Entry 7VA4 (electron microscopy, 14.00 A resolution (very low resolution: no residue pairs are listed; an interface is given only as per-side residue counts)); this record covers chains J and M of the 34 polymer chains in the assembly.

Chain J:
Molecule: 539-nt DNA strand
Organism: Homo sapiens
Sequence (539 nucleotides; numbered 1 to 539; the number before each row is that of its first residue):
     1 AACCCTAACCCTAACCCTAACCCTAACCCTAACCCTAACCCTAACCCTAA
    51 CCCTAACCCTAACCCTAACCCTAACCCTAACCCTAACCCTAACCCTAACC
   101 CTAACCCTAACCCTAACCCTAACCCTAACCCTAACCCTAACCCTAACCCT
   151 AACCCTAACCCTAACCCTAACCCTAACCCTAACCCTAACCCTAACCCTAA
   201 CCCTAACCCTAACCCTAACCCTAACCCTAACCCTAACCCTAACCCTAACC
   251 CTAACCCTAACCCTAACCCTAACCCTAACCCTAACCCTAACCCTAACCCT
   301 AACCCTAACCCTAACCCTAACCCTAACCCTAACCCTAACCCTAACCCTAA
   351 CCCTAACCCTAACCCTAACCCTAACCCTAACCCTAACCCTAACCCTAACC
   401 CTAACCCTAACCCTAACCCTAACCATAACCCTAACCCTAACCCTAACCCT
   451 AACCCTAACCCTAACCCTAACCCTAACCCTAACCCTAACCCTAACCCTAA
   501 CCCTAACCCTAACCCTAACCCTAACCCTAACCCTAACCC

Chain M:
Protein: Histone H2A type 1-B/E
Organism: Homo sapiens
UniProt: P04908 (H2A1B_HUMAN); residues 0-129 here correspond to UniProt positions 1-130 (UniProt number = residue number + 1)
Chain sequence (130 residues; numbered 0 to 129; the number before each row is that of its first residue; numbering starts at 0):
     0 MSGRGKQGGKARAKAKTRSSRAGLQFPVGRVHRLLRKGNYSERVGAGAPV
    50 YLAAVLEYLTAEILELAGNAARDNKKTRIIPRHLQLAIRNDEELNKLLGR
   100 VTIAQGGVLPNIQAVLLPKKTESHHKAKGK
Disordered / not traced: 0-10
UniProt features mapped onto this chain:
  - modified residue: Ser1 (N-acetylserine), Arg3 (Citrulline), Lys5 (N6-(2-hydroxyisobutyryl)lysine), Lys9 (N6-(2-hydroxyisobutyryl)lysine), Lys13 (N6-(beta-hydroxybutyryl)lysine), Lys36 (N6-(2-hydroxyisobutyryl)lysine), Lys74 (N6-(2-hydroxyisobutyryl)lysine), Lys75 (N6-(2-hydroxyisobutyryl)lysine), Lys95 (N6-(2-hydroxyisobutyryl)lysine), Gln104 (N5-methylglutamine), Lys118 (N6-(2-hydroxyisobutyryl)lysine), Lys119 (N6-crotonyllysine), Thr120 (Phosphothreonine), Lys125 (N6-crotonyllysine)
  - cross-link (Glycyl lysine isopeptide (Lys-Gly)): Lys13 (interchain with G-Cter in ubiquitin), Lys15 (interchain with G-Cter in ubiquitin), Lys119 (interchain with G-Cter in ubiquitin)

Interface between chain J and chain M:
At this resolution (14 A) residue pairs are not listed: 11 residues of chain J and 12 of chain M lie at the interface.

Summary:
Chain J and chain M form an interface of 11 and 12 residues respectively.
Here chain J is a 539-nt DNA strand and chain M is Histone H2A type 1-B/E, both from Homo sapiens. Entry 7VA4
(Telomeric tetranucleosome in open state) was determined by electron microscopy, deposited together with 7V90,
7V96, 7V9C, 7V9J, 7V9K and 7V9S.
